Entry 1IIP (X-ray diffraction, 2.00 A resolution); this record covers chain A.

[Chain A]
Molecule: Cyclophilin 40
Source organism: Bos taurus
Notes: EC 5.2.1.8
UniProt: P26882 (PPID_BOVIN); residues 1-370 here = UniProt positions 1-370
Sequence (370 residues; numbered 1 to 370; the number before each row is that of its first residue):
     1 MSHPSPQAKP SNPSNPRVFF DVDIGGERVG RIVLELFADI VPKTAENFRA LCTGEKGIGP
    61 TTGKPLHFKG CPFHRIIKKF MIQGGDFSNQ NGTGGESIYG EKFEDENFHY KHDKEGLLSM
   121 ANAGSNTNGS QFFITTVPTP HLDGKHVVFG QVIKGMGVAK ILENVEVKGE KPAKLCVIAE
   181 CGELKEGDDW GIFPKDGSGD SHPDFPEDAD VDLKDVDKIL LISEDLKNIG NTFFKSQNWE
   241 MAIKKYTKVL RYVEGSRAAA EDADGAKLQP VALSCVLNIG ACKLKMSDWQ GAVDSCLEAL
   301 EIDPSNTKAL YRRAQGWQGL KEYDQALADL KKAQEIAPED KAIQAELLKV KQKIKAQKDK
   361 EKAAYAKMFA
Unresolved in the structure: 1, 299-370
Disulfide bonds: Cys296 forms a disulfide with the same residue of a neighbouring copy of this chain

[Overview]
Chain A is Cyclophilin 40 (Bos taurus); the structure, Bovine Cyclophilin 40, Tetragonal Form, was determined
by X-ray diffraction, deposited together with 1IHG.
